Entry 6YES (X-ray diffraction, 4.10 A resolution (low resolution: residue-level contacts below are approximate; hydrogen-bond / salt-bridge calls are withheld)); this record covers chain A.

Chain A:
Protein: CRISPR-associated protein, CscA
From: Sulfolobus islandicus LAL14/1
UniProtKB: M9U4Y8 (M9U4Y8_SULIS); numbering as in UniProt (aligned over 1-847)
Chain sequence (855 residues; numbered 1 to 855; the number before each row is that of its first residue):
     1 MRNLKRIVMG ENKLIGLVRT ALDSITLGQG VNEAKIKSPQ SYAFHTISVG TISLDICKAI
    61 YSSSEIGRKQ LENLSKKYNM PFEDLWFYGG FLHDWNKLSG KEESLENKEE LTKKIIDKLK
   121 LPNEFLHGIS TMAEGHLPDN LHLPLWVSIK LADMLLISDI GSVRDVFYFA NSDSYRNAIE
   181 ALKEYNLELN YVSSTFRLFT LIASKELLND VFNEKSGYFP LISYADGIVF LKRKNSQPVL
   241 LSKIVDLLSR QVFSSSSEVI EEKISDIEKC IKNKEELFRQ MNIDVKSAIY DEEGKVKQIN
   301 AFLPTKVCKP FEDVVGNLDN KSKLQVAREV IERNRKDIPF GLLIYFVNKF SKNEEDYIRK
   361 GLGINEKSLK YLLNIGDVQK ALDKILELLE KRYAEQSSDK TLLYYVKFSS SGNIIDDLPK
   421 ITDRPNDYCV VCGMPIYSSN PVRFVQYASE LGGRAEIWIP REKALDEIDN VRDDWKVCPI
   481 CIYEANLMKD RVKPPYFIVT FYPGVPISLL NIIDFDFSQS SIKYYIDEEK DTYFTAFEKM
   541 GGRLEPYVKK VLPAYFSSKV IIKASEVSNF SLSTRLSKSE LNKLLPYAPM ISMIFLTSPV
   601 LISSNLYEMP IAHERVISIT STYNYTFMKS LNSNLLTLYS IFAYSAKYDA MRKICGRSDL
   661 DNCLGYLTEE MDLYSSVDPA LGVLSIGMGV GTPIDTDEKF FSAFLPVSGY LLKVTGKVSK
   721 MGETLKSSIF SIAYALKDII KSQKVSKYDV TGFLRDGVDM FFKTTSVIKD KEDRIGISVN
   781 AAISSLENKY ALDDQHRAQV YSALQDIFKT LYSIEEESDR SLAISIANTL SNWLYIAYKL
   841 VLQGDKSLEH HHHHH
Not modelled in the structure: 1-13, 104-106, 438-476, 612, 848-855
Construct notes: expression tag (848-855)
Disulfide bonds: Cys270-Cys308, Cys655-Cys663
Bound ions: Zn2+: Cys429, Cys432, Cys478, Cys481

In short:
The Zn2+ site is built by Cys429, Cys432, Cys478 and Cys481.
Chain A is CRISPR-associated protein, CscA (Sulfolobus islandicus LAL14/1); the structure, Crystal structure
of type I-D CRISPR-Cas nuclease Cas10d, was determined by X-ray diffraction, deposited together with 6THH.
